5XYU - chains A and M of the 20 polymer chains in the assembly; structure by electron microscopy, 3.45 A resolution.

[Chain A]
Molecule: 16S RNA
From: Mycobacterium smegmatis (strain ATCC 700084 / mc(2)155)
Sequence (1528 nucleotides; row label = number of the first residue in the row):
     1 UUUUUGUUUGGAGAGUUUGAUCCUGGCUCAGGACGAACGCUGGCGGCGUG
    51 CUUAACACAUGCAAGUCGAACGGAAAGGCCCUUUCGGGGGUACUCGAGUG
   101 GCGAACGGGUGAGUAACACGUGGGUGAUCUGCCCUGCACUUUGGGAUAAG
   151 CCUGGGAAACUGGGUCUAAUACCGAAUACACCCUGCUGGUCGCAUGGCCU
   201 GGUAGGGGAAAGCUUUUGCGGUGUGGGAUGGGCCCGCGGCCUAUCAGCUU
   251 GUUGGUGGGGUGAUGGCCUACCAAGGCGACGACGGGUAGCCGGCCUGAGA
   301 GGGUGACCGGCCACACUGGGACUGAGAUACGGCCCAGACUCCUACGGGAG
   351 GCAGCAGUGGGGAAUAUUGCACAAUGGGCGCAAGCCUGAUGCAGCGACGC
   401 CGCGUGAGGGAUGACGGCCUUCGGGUUGUAAACCUCUUUCAGCACAGACG
   451 AAGCGCAAGUGACGGUAUGUGCAGAAGAAGGACCGGCCAACUACGUGCCA
   501 GCAGCCGCGGUAAUACGUAGGGUCCGAGCGUUGUCCGGAAUUACUGGGCG
   551 UAAAGAGCUCGUAGGUGGUUUGUCGCGUUGUUCGUGAAAACUCACAGCUU
   601 AACUGUGGGCGUGCGGGCGAUACGGGCAGACUAGAGUACUGCAGGGGAGA
   651 CUGGAAUUCCUGGUGUAGCGGUGGAAUGCGCAGAUAUCAGGAGGAACACC
   701 GGUGGCGAAGGCGGGUCUCUGGGCAGUAACUGACGCUGAGGAGCGAAAGC
   751 GUGGGGAGCGAACAGGAUUAGAUACCCUGGUAGUCCACGCCGUAAACGGU
   801 GGGUACUAGGUGUGGGUUUCCUUCCUUGGGAUCCGUGCCGUAGCUAACGC
   851 AUUAAGUACCCCGCCUGGGGAGUACGGCCGCAAGGCUAAAACUCAAAGGA
   901 AUUGACGGGGGCCCGCACAAGCGGCGGAGCAUGUGGAUUAAUUCGAUGCA
   951 ACGCGAAGAACCUUACCUGGGUUUGACAUGCACAGGACGCCGGCAGAGAU
  1001 GUCGGUUCCCUUGUGGCCUGUGUGCAGGUGGUGCAUGGCUGUCGUCAGCU
  1051 CGUGUCGUGAGAUGUUGGGUUAAGUCCCGCAACGAGCGCAACCCUUGUCU
  1101 CAUGUUGCCAGCACGUUAUGGUGGGGACUCGUGAGAGACUGCCGGGGUCA
  1151 ACUCGGAGGAAGGUGGGGAUGACGUCAAGUCAUCAUGCCCCUUAUGUCCA
  1201 GGGCUUCACACAUGCUACAAUGGCCGGUACAAAGGGCUGCGAUGCCGUGA
  1251 GGUGGAGCGAAUCCUUUCAAAGCCGGUCUCAGUUCGGAUCGGGGUCUGCA
  1301 ACUCGACCCCGUGAAGUCGGAGUCGCUAGUAAUCGCAGAUCAGCAACGCU
  1351 GCGGUGAAUACGUUCCCGGGCCUUGUACACACCGCCCGUCACGUCAUGAA
  1401 AGUCGGUAACACCCGAAGCCGGUGGCCUAACCCUUGUGGAGGGAGCCGUC
  1451 GAAGGUGGGAUCGGCGAUUGGGACGAAGUCGUAACAAGGUAGCCGUACCG
  1501 GAAGGUGCGGCUGGAUCACCUCCUUUCU
Disordered / not traced: 1-8, 75-95, 161-163, 215-217, 420-426, 451-458, 494, 628, 820-827, 980-992, 1005-1024, 1066-1080, 1113-1123, 1144-1151, 1266-1268, 1434-1438, 1457, 1516-1528
Metal / ion sites: Mg2+ site 1 near U17 (its only coordinating residue here); Mg2+ site 2 near G25 (its only coordinating residue here); Mg2+ site 3 near A105 (its only coordinating residue here); Mg2+ site 4: A112, G113, G289; Mg2+ site 5: G299, G538; Mg2+ site 6 near A315 (its only coordinating residue here); Mg2+ site 7: C330, C352; Mg2+ site 8 near A540 (its only coordinating residue here); Mg2+ site 9: A552, A553, A554; Mg2+ site 10 near C558 (its only coordinating residue here); Mg2+ site 11 near A728 (its only coordinating residue here); Mg2+ site 12: A739, G740; 16 more Mg2+ sites not listed

[Chain M]
Name: 30S ribosomal protein S13
From: Mycobacterium smegmatis (strain ATCC 700084 / mc(2)155)
UniProt: A0QSL5 (RS13_MYCS2); residue numbers follow UniProt; this construct covers 1-124
Chain sequence (124 residues; each row starts with the number of its first residue):
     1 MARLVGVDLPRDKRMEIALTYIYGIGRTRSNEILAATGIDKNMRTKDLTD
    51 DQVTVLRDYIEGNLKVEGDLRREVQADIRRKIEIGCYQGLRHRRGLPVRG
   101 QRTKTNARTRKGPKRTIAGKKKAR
Disordered / not traced: 1, 114-124

[How chain A and chain M interact]
Pairs across the interface (80):
  G929(A) with Arg-108(M), phosphate contact; Thr-109(M), hydrogen bond to the phosphate
  C930(A) with Asn-106(M), phosphate contact; Ala-107(M), phosphate contact; Arg-108(M), hydrogen bond to the phosphate; Thr-109(M), hydrogen bond to the phosphate
  A931(A) with Gln-101(M), phosphate contact; Asn-106(M), phosphate contact
  U932(A) with Arg-102(M), salt bridge to the phosphate; Thr-105(M), hydrogen bond to the base
  G933(A) with Thr-105(M), base contact
  U934(A) with Lys-104(M), base contact; Thr-105(M), base contact
  G935(A) with Lys-104(M), base contact
  G936(A) with Lys-104(M), base contact
  A959(A) with Arg-102(M), base contact
  U1205(A) with Arg-102(M), sugar contact
  U1206(A) with Arg-91(M), phosphate contact; Arg-102(M), phosphate contact; Thr-103(M), hydrogen bond to the phosphate; Lys-104(M), phosphate contact
  C1207(A) with Arg-91(M), salt bridge to the phosphate; Leu-96(M), phosphate contact; Thr-103(M), hydrogen bond to the base; Lys-104(M), base contact; Lys-111(M), phosphate contact
  A1208(A) with Leu-96(M), phosphate contact; Lys-111(M), salt bridge to the phosphate
  C1209(A) with Lys-104(M), hydrogen bond to the base; Arg-108(M), salt bridge to the phosphate; Lys-111(M), phosphate contact
  A1210(A) with Thr-105(M), base contact; Arg-108(M), salt bridge to the phosphate
  C1211(A) with Thr-105(M), base contact
  C1224(A) with Arg-27(M), hydrogen bond to the sugar
  U1277(A) with Arg-14(M), hydrogen bond to the sugar
  C1278(A) with Arg-44(M), salt bridge to the phosphate
  U1283(A) with Tyr-21(M), phosphate contact
  U1284(A) with Arg-14(M), base contact; Ile-17(M), sugar contact; Tyr-21(M), hydrogen bond to the phosphate; Arg-27(M), hydrogen bond to the sugar
  A1288(A) with Thr-109(M), hydrogen bond to the sugar
  U1289(A) with Gln-101(M), hydrogen bond to the phosphate; Thr-109(M), sugar contact; Arg-110(M), sugar contact
  C1290(A) with His-92(M), phosphate contact; Pro-97(M), phosphate contact; Val-98(M), hydrogen bond to the phosphate; Arg-99(M), hydrogen bond to the phosphate; Gln-101(M), hydrogen bond to the phosphate; Arg-110(M), sugar contact
  G1291(A) with Asp-77(M), phosphate contact; Ile-78(M), sugar contact; Lys-81(M), salt bridge to the phosphate; His-92(M), salt bridge to the phosphate; Val-98(M), phosphate contact; Arg-99(M), salt bridge to the phosphate
  G1292(A) with Asp-77(M), phosphate contact; Lys-81(M), salt bridge to the phosphate
  C1302(A) with Tyr-87(M), sugar contact
  U1303(A) with Tyr-87(M), sugar contact
  C1304(A) with Tyr-87(M), hydrogen bond to the phosphate; Gly-100(M), sugar contact
  C1310(A) with Thr-28(M), hydrogen bond to the phosphate; Arg-29(M), phosphate contact
  G1311(A) with Tyr-23(M), hydrogen bond to the sugar; Gly-24(M), sugar contact; Ile-25(M), phosphate contact; Gly-26(M), hydrogen bond to the phosphate; Arg-27(M), phosphate contact; Thr-28(M), hydrogen bond to the phosphate; Arg-29(M), phosphate contact; Leu-70(M), sugar contact
  U1312(A) with Thr-20(M), phosphate contact; Ile-22(M), phosphate contact; Tyr-23(M), phosphate contact; Ile-25(M), phosphate contact; Gly-26(M), phosphate contact
  G1313(A) with Tyr-23(M), phosphate contact
Interface residues without a listed pair, chain A (36 interface residues in all): C1285, G1305, A1345
Interface residues without a listed pair, chain M (40 interface residues in all): Asn-42, Arg-71, Val-74, Gln-88

[Summary]
Chain A and chain M form an interface of 36 and 40 residues respectively, with 21 hydrogen bonds and 10 salt
bridges. Polar contacts include U932(A)/Thr-105(M), C1207(A)/Thr-103(M) and C1209(A)/Lys-104(M). The Mg2+ site
4 is built by A112(A), G113(A) and G289(A).
Chain A is 16S RNA and chain M is 30S ribosomal protein S13, both from Mycobacterium smegmatis (strain ATCC
700084 / mc(2)155); the structure, Small subunit of Mycobacterium smegmatis ribosome, was determined by
electron microscopy, deposited together with 5XYM.
